Entry 3L72 (X-ray diffraction, 3.06 A resolution); this record covers chains D and H of the 20 polymer chains in the assembly.

[Chain D]
Molecule: Mitochondrial cytochrome C1, heme protein
Organism: Gallus gallus
Notes: EC 1.10.2.2
UniProtKB: D0VX26 (D0VX26_CHICK); residue numbers follow UniProt; this construct covers 1-241
Amino-acid sequence (241 residues; numbered 1 to 241; the number before each row is that of its first residue):
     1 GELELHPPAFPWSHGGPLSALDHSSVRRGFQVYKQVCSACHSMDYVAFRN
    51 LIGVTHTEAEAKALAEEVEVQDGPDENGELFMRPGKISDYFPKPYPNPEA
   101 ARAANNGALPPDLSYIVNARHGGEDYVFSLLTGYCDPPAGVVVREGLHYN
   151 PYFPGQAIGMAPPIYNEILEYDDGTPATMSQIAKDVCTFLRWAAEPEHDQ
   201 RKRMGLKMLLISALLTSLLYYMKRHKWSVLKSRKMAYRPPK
Ion coordination: heme c Fe: His41, Met160
Residues lining bound ligands: heme c (HEC): Val32, Val36, Cys37, Ala39, Cys40, His41, Asn105, Ala108, Leu109, Pro110, Pro111, Leu113, Ile116, Arg120, Tyr126, Val127, Leu130, Leu131, Phe153, Ile158, Gly159, Met160, Pro163, Ile164, Val186

[Chain H]
Molecule: Mitochondrial ubiquinol-cytochrome C reductase 11 kDa protein, complex III subunit VIII
Organism: Gallus gallus
Notes: EC 1.10.2.2
UniProtKB: D0VX28 (D0VX28_CHICK); residues 2-78 here correspond to UniProt positions 1-77 (UniProt number = residue number - 1)
Amino-acid sequence (77 residues; numbered 2 to 78; the number before each row is that of its first residue):
     2 LRGSGEEEEEELVDPLTTIREHCEQTEKCVKARERLELCDARVSSRSHTE
    52 EQCTEELFDFLHARDHCVAHKLFNKLK
Not modelled in the structure: 2-8
Disulfide bonds: Cys24-Cys68, Cys40-Cys54

[Interface between chain D and chain H]
Pairs across the interface (43; chain D residue first):
  Leu3(D) - Glu56(H)
  Leu5(D) - Phe59(H)  hydrophobic
  Leu5(D) - Leu62(H)  hydrophobic
  Leu5(D) - His63(H)
  Pro8(D) - Asp66(H)
  Pro8(D) - His67(H)
  Phe10(D) - Ala70(H)  hydrophobic
  Phe10(D) - Phe74(H)  hydrophobic
  Pro11(D) - Ala70(H)
  Pro11(D) - Phe74(H)
  Trp12(D) - Phe74(H)  hydrophobic
  Arg28(D) - Lys78(H)  hydrogen bond (side chain-backbone)
  Phe128(D) - Leu73(H)  hydrophobic
  Thr132(D) - Arg21(H)  hydrogen bond (backbone-side chain)
  Pro138(D) - Cys54(H)
  Pro138(D) - Thr55(H)
  Pro138(D) - Leu58(H)
  Ala139(D) - Asp41(H)
  Ala139(D) - Val44(H)  hydrophobic
  Ala139(D) - Gln53(H)
  Ala139(D) - Cys54(H)  hydrogen bond (backbone-backbone)
  Gly140(D) - Gln53(H)
  Val141(D) - Thr55(H)
  Pro151(D) - Phe59(H)  hydrophobic
  Pro151(D) - Leu62(H)  hydrophobic
  Tyr152(D) - Asp66(H)  hydrogen bond
  Gln156(D) - Phe59(H)
  Asn166(D) - Asp15(H)
  Glu167(D) - Leu13(H)
  Thr175(D) - Lys78(H)
  Thr178(D) - Val14(H)
  Thr178(D) - Asp15(H)
  Thr178(D) - Pro16(H)
  Met179(D) - Asp15(H)
  Ser180(D) - Asp15(H)  hydrogen bond
  Ser180(D) - Leu17(H)
  Ser180(D) - Leu73(H)
  Ser180(D) - Leu77(H)
  Gln181(D) - Leu77(H)
  Gln181(D) - Lys78(H)  hydrogen bond (side chain-backbone)
  Lys184(D) - Phe74(H)
  Lys184(D) - Lys78(H)  hydrogen bond (side chain-backbone)
  Asp185(D) - Lys78(H)
Also at the interface, not in a pair above, chain D (32 interface residues in all): Glu4, His6, Ala9, Asp22, Asp136, Tyr149, Pro176
Also at the interface, not in a pair above, chain H (25 interface residues in all): Ser45, Glu52

[In short]
The interface between chain D and chain H involves 32 residues on one side and 25 on the other; the contacts
include 7 hydrogen bonds. Polar pairs include Arg28(D)-Lys78(H), Thr132(D)-Arg21(H) and Tyr152(D)-Asp66(H).
Ligands of chain D: heme c.
Chain D is Mitochondrial cytochrome C1, heme protein and chain H is Mitochondrial ubiquinol-cytochrome C
reductase 11 kDa protein, complex III subunit VIII, both from Gallus gallus; the structure, Chicken cytochrome
BC1 complex with kresoxim-I-dimethyl bound, was determined by X-ray diffraction.
